3JB3 - chains B and C of the 5 polymer chains in the assembly; structure by electron microscopy, 3.10 A resolution.

== Chain B (and C) ==
Molecule: Capsid protein VP1
Source organism: Bombyx mori cypovirus 1
Notes: chain C of this document is another copy of the same molecule, construct and numbering; everything in this record applies to it too
UniProt: Q6TS43 (CAPSD_CPVBM); numbering as in UniProt (aligned over 1-1333)
Chain sequence (1333 residues; each row starts with the number of its first residue):
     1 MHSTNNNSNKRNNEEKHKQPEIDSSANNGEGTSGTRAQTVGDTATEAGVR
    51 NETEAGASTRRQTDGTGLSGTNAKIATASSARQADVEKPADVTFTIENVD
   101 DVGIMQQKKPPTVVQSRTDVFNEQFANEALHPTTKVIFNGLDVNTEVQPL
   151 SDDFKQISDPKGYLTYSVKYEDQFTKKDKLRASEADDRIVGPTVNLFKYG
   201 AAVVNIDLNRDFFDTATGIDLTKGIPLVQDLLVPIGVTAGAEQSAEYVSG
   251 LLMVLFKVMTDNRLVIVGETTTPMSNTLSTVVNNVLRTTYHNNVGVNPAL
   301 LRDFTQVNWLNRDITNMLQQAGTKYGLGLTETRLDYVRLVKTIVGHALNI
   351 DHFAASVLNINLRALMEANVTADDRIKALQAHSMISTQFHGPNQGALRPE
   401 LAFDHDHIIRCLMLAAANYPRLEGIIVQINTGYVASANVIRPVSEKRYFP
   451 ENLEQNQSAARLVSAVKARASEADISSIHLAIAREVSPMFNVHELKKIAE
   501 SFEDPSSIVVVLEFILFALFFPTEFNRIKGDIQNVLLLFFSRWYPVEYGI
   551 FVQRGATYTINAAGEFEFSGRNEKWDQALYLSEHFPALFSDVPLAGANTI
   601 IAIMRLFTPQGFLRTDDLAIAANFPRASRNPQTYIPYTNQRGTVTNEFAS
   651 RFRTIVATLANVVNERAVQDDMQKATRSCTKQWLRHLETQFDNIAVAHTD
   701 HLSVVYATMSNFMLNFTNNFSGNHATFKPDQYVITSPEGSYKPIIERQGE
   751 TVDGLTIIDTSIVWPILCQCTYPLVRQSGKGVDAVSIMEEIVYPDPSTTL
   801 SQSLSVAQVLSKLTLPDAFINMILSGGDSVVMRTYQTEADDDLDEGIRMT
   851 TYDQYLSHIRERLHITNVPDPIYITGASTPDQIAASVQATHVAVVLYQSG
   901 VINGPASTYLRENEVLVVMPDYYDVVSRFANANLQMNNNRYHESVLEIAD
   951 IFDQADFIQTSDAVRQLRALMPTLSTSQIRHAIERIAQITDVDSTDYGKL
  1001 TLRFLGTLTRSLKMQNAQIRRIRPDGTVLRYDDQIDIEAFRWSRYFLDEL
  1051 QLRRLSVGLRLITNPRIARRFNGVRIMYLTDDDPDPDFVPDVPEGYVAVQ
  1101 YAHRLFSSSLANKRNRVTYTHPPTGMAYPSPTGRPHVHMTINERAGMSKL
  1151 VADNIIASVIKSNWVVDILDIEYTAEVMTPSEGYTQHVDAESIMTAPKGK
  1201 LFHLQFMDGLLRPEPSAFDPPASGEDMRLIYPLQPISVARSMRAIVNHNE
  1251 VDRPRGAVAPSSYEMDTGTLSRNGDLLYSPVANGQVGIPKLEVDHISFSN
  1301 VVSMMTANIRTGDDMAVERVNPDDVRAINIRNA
Not modelled in the structure: 1-134, 778-785 (chain C: 1-73, 777-785)

== Chain B / chain C interface ==
Pairs across the interface (122; chain B residue first):
  Val233(B) - Ile787(C)  hydrophobic
  Pro234(B) - Met788(C)
  Ile235(B) - Leu774(C)
  Ile235(B) - Asp1324(C)
  Ile235(B) - Arg1326(C)
  Gly236(B) - Leu774(C)
  Gly236(B) - Ile791(C)
  Gly236(B) - Asp1323(C)
  Gly236(B) - Asp1324(C)
  Gly236(B) - Val1325(C)  hydrogen bond (backbone-backbone)
  Val237(B) - Asp1323(C)
  Val237(B) - Asp1324(C)
  Thr238(B) - Asp1323(C)
  Glu573(B) - Val668(C)
  Glu573(B) - Lys674(C)  salt bridge
  Lys574(B) - Asp671(C)  salt bridge
  Lys574(B) - Lys674(C)
  Asp576(B) - Asp671(C)
  Asp576(B) - Ala675(C)
  Ala578(B) - Lys674(C)
  Ala578(B) - Ser678(C)
  Leu579(B) - Lys674(C)
  Glu738(B) - Thr645(C)
  Glu738(B) - Arg653(C)  salt bridge
  Gly739(B) - Arg653(C)
  Ser740(B) - Arg685(C)  hydrogen bond (side chain-backbone)
  Tyr741(B) - Arg685(C)
  Pro743(B) - Arg685(C)
  Glu746(B) - Gln682(C)
  Glu746(B) - Arg685(C)  salt bridge
  Arg747(B) - Asn456(C)
  Arg747(B) - Ser458(C)
  Arg747(B) - Ala675(C)
  Gln748(B) - Asn456(C)
  Gly749(B) - Asn456(C)
  Glu750(B) - Asn452(C)
  Asp828(B) - Thr645(C)
  Ser829(B) - Gly642(C)
  Ser829(B) - Thr645(C)  hydrogen bond (backbone-side chain)
  Val831(B) - Arg641(C)
  Asp853(B) - Arg651(C)  salt bridge
  Ser857(B) - Thr654(C)
  His858(B) - Thr645(C)
  Glu943(B) - Arg641(C)  salt bridge
  Val945(B) - Arg641(C)
  Val945(B) - Gly642(C)
  Pro972(B) - Thr643(C)
  Thr973(B) - Gln640(C)
  Thr973(B) - Arg1326(C)  hydrogen bond (backbone-side chain)
  Leu974(B) - Gln640(C)
  Leu974(B) - Thr643(C)  hydrogen bond (backbone-backbone)
  Leu974(B) - Val644(C)
  Leu974(B) - Arg1326(C)
  Ser975(B) - Val696(C)
  Ser975(B) - Arg1326(C)
  Thr976(B) - Asp692(C)
  Ser977(B) - Asn693(C)
  Ser977(B) - Val775(C)
  Gln978(B) - Arg1326(C)  hydrogen bond
  Arg980(B) - Asn693(C)  hydrogen bond
  Arg980(B) - Arg776(C)
  His981(B) - Ile787(C)
  Ser1011(B) - Thr689(C)
  Lys1013(B) - Asp692(C)  salt bridge
  Asp1025(B) - Asn664(C)
  Tyr1078(B) - Phe121(C)  hydrophobic
  Tyr1078(B) - Glu123(C)  hydrogen bond
  Ser1108(B) - Gly391(C)
  Ser1108(B) - Asn393(C)  hydrogen bond (backbone-side chain)
  Ser1109(B) - Asn393(C)  hydrogen bond
  Gly1146(B) - Gln388(C)
  Gly1146(B) - His390(C)  hydrogen bond (backbone-side chain)
  Gly1146(B) - Val1320(C)
  Ser1148(B) - His390(C)
  Ser1148(B) - Glu1318(C)  hydrogen bond
  Lys1149(B) - Phe138(C)
  Lys1149(B) - Asn139(C)  hydrogen bond (side chain-backbone)
  Lys1149(B) - Gly140(C)
  Lys1149(B) - Leu141(C)
  Lys1149(B) - Val143(C)
  Lys1149(B) - Glu1318(C)
  Leu1150(B) - Leu141(C)
  Leu1150(B) - Val143(C)  hydrophobic
  Ala1152(B) - Phe138(C)  hydrophobic
  Asp1153(B) - Val136(C)
  Asp1153(B) - Ile137(C)  hydrogen bond (side chain-backbone)
  Asp1153(B) - Phe138(C)  hydrogen bond (side chain-backbone)
  Asp1153(B) - Leu141(C)
  Ala1157(B) - Ile137(C)  hydrophobic
  Ile1160(B) - Arg117(C)
  Tyr1184(B) - Val120(C)  hydrophobic
  His1187(B) - Thr118(C)
  His1187(B) - Asp119(C)  salt bridge
  His1187(B) - Val120(C)
  Val1188(B) - Thr118(C)
  Val1188(B) - Asp119(C)  hydrogen bond (backbone-backbone)
  Asp1189(B) - Ser116(C)
  Asp1189(B) - Arg117(C)
  Asp1189(B) - Thr118(C)
  Ala1190(B) - Arg117(C)  hydrogen bond (backbone-backbone)
  Ala1190(B) - Phe138(C)
  Glu1191(B) - Phe138(C)
  Glu1191(B) - Asn139(C)  hydrogen bond
  Met1194(B) - Phe138(C)  hydrophobic
  Lys1198(B) - Asp1323(C)  salt bridge
  Gly1224(B) - Asn122(C)
  Glu1225(B) - Phe121(C)
  Glu1225(B) - Asn122(C)  hydrogen bond (backbone-side chain)
  Glu1225(B) - Glu123(C)  hydrogen bond (backbone-backbone)
  Asp1226(B) - Phe121(C)
  Asp1226(B) - Asn122(C)  hydrogen bond
  Met1227(B) - Asp119(C)
  Met1227(B) - Val120(C)
  Met1227(B) - Phe121(C)  hydrogen bond (backbone-backbone)
  Met1227(B) - Glu123(C)
  Arg1228(B) - Asp119(C)  salt bridge
  Arg1228(B) - Val120(C)
  Leu1229(B) - Arg117(C)
  Leu1229(B) - Thr118(C)
  Leu1229(B) - Asp119(C)  hydrogen bond (backbone-backbone)
  Leu1229(B) - Phe121(C)  hydrophobic
  Ile1230(B) - Asp119(C)
Also at the interface, not in a pair above, chain B (83 interface residues in all): Ala239, Glu242, Glu494, Trp575, Pro737, Gly827, Ile979, Gln1015, Asp1081, His1103, Ala1145, Met1147, Ile1156, Gln1186, Gln1205, Ser1223
Also at the interface, not in a pair above, chain C (64 interface residues in all): Gln124, Pro392, Glu647, Ser650, Gln669, Arg677, Glu688, Ser786, Tyr793

== Overview ==
83 residues of chain B and 64 residues of chain C are in contact; the contacts include 23 hydrogen bonds and
10 salt bridges. Polar pairs include Glu573(B)-Lys674(C), Lys574(B)-Asp671(C) and Glu738(B)-Arg653(C).
Chain B and chain C are both Capsid protein VP1 (Bombyx mori cypovirus 1); the structure, Atomic model of
cytoplasmic polyhedrosis virus with SAM, GTP and ATP, was determined by electron microscopy (same publication
as 3JAY, 3JAZ, 3JB0, 3JB1 and 3JB2).
